7EJ2 - chains B and D of the 8 polymer chains in the assembly; structure by electron microscopy, 3.30 A resolution.

Chain B (and D):
Protein: Potassium voltage-gated channel subfamily A member 3
From: Homo sapiens
Notes: chain D of this document is another copy of the same molecule, construct and numbering; everything in this record applies to it too
UniProtKB: P22001 (KCNA3_HUMAN); residues 1-575 here = UniProt positions 1-575
Sequence (575 residues; row label = number of the first residue in the row):
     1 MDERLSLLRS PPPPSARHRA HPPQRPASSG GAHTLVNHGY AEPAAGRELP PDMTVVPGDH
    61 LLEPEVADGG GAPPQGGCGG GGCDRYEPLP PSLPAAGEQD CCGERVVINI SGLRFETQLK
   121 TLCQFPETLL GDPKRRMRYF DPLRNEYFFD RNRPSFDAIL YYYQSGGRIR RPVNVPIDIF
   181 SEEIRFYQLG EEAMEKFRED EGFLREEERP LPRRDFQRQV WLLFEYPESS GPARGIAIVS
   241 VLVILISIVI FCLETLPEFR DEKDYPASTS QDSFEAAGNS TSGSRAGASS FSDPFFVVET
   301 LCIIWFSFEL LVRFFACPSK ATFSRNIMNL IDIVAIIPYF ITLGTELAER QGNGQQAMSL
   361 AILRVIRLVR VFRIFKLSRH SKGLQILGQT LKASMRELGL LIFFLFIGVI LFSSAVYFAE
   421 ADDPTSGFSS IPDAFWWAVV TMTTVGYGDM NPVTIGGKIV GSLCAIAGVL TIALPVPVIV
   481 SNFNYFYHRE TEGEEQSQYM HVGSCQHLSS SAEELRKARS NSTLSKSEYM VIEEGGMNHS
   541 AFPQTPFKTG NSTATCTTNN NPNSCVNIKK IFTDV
Not modelled in the structure: 1-102, 262-292, 345-358, 504-575
Differences from the reference sequence: engineered mutation Asn451 (His in P22001)
Reported in the primary citation:
  - conformationally variable residues: Gly446, Tyr447, Gly448
  - contacts within the chain: Asp449-Asn451 (from molecular simulation)

Interface between chain B and chain D:
Pairs across the interface (57):
  Arg105(B) - Asp141(D)  salt bridge
  Arg105(B) - Arg144(D)
  Arg105(B) - Phe148(D)
  Leu113(B) - Arg153(D)
  Arg114(B) - Gly112(D)
  Arg114(B) - Arg153(D)  hydrogen bond (backbone-side chain)
  Phe115(B) - Ser111(D)
  Phe115(B) - Arg153(D)
  Glu116(B) - Asn109(D)  hydrogen bond
  Glu116(B) - Ser111(D)  hydrogen bond (backbone-backbone)
  Glu116(B) - Arg144(D)  salt bridge
  Glu116(B) - Phe148(D)
  Thr117(B) - Asp150(D)  hydrogen bond
  Gln118(B) - Asp150(D)
  Thr121(B) - Asp150(D)  hydrogen bond
  Asp157(B) - Pro154(D)
  Tyr161(B) - Ile179(D)
  Gln164(B) - Asp150(D)  hydrogen bond
  Gln164(B) - Arg151(D)
  Gln164(B) - Asn152(D)
  Arg168(B) - Asp178(D)  salt bridge
  Arg168(B) - Ile179(D)
  Arg170(B) - Pro176(D)
  Arg396(B) - Lys382(D)
  Arg396(B) - Tyr487(D)  hydrogen bond
  Glu397(B) - Tyr487(D)
  Leu400(B) - Gly383(D)
  Phe404(B) - Gly383(D)
  Phe404(B) - Leu387(D)  hydrophobic
  Phe404(B) - Phe483(D)  hydrophobic
  Ile407(B) - Ile374(D)  hydrophobic
  Ile410(B) - Ile248(D)  hydrophobic
  Ile410(B) - Ile374(D)  hydrophobic
  Ser414(B) - Val371(D)
  Tyr417(B) - Thr255(D)
  Phe418(B) - Phe251(D)  hydrophobic
  Phe418(B) - Arg367(D)
  Phe418(B) - Leu368(D)  hydrophobic
  Ser429(B) - Pro257(D)
  Ser430(B) - Thr255(D)
  Ser430(B) - Leu256(D)
  Ser430(B) - Pro257(D)
  Ile431(B) - Thr255(D)
  Thr444(B) - Thr443(D)
  Thr444(B) - Thr444(D)
  Thr444(B) - Val445(D)
  Val445(B) - Val445(D)
  Gly446(B) - Val445(D)
  Lys458(B) - Trp436(D)
  Ser462(B) - Trp436(D)
  Ser462(B) - Val439(D)
  Ala465(B) - Thr443(D)
  Ile466(B) - Leu405(D)  hydrophobic
  Leu470(B) - Leu401(D)  hydrophobic
  Leu470(B) - Val476(D)  hydrophobic
  Ala473(B) - Val480(D)
  Leu474(B) - Phe483(D)
Also at the interface, not in a pair above, chain B (44 interface residues in all): Val173, Asn174, Leu411, Pro432, Thr441, Pro452, Gly461, Pro475, Pro477
Also at the interface, not in a pair above, chain D (46 interface residues in all): Arg114, Glu146, Asn174, Cys252, Phe375, Leu377, Leu384, Leu398, Gly446

Overview:
The interface between chain B and chain D involves 44 residues on one side and 46 on the other, with 7
hydrogen bonds and 3 salt bridges. Among the polar pairs are Arg105(B)-Asp141(D), Glu116(B)-Arg144(D) and
Arg168(B)-Asp178(D). The paper reports conformational variability at Gly446(B), Tyr447(B) and Gly448(B);
contacts within the chain involving Asn451(B) and Asp449(B).
Chain B and chain D are both Potassium voltage-gated channel subfamily A member 3 (Homo sapiens); the
structure, human voltage-gated potassium channel KV1.3 H451N mutant, was determined by electron microscopy
together with 7EJ1 from the same study.
